PDB entry 8G4D | electron microscopy, 3.60 A resolution | chains B and C of the 5 polymer chains in the assembly

# Chain B (and C)
Molecule: Bacitracin export ATP-binding protein BceA
Source organism: Bacillus subtilis subsp. subtilis str. 168
Notes: chain C of this document is another copy of the same molecule, construct and numbering; everything in this record applies to it too
UniProtKB: O34697 (BCEA_BACSU); residues 2-253 here = UniProt positions 2-253
Amino-acid sequence (261 residues; each row starts with the number of its first residue; numbers below 1 keep their minus sign (Met-7 is residue -7)):
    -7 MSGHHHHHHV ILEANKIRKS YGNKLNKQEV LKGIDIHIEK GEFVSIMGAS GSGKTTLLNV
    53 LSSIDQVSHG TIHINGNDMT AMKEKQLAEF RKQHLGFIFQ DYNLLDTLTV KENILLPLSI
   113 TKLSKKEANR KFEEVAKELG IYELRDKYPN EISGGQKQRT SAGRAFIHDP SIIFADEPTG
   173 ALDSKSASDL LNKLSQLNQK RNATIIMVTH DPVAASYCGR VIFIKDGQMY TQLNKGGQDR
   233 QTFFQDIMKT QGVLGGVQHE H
Disordered / not traced: -7 to 0, 247-253
Sequence notes: expression tag (-7 to 1)
Small-molecule neighbours: ATP-gamma-S (AGS; phosphothiophosphoric acid-adenylate ester): Tyr13, Val22, Ala41, Ser42, Gly43, Ser44, Gly45, Lys46, Thr47, Thr48, Asp168
From the paper describing this entry:
  - binding site for ATP-gamma-S: Tyr13
  - mutagenesis - Y13A: decreased catalytic activity

# Interface between chain B and chain C
Residue-residue contacts (19):
  Asn18(B) - Asn142(C)
  Ser42(B) - Glu169(C)  hydrogen bond
  Ser42(B) - Thr171(C)
  Ser42(B) - Gly172(C)
  Gly43(B) - Leu174(C)
  Asn142(B) - Asn18(C)  hydrogen bond (backbone-side chain)
  Glu143(B) - Leu17(C)
  Gly172(B) - Ser42(C)
  Gly172(B) - Gly43(C)
  Leu174(B) - Ser42(C)
  Leu174(B) - Gly43(C)
  Ser176(B) - Asp218(C)
  His202(B) - Ser42(C)
  His202(B) - His202(C)
  Asp218(B) - Ser176(C)  hydrogen bond
  Phe236(B) - Gly244(C)
  Met240(B) - Met240(C)  hydrophobic
  Met240(B) - Lys241(C)
  Gly244(B) - Phe236(C)
Interface residues without a listed pair, chain B (17 interface residues in all): Leu17, Glu169, Asp175, Asp203
Interface residues without a listed pair, chain C (21 interface residues in all): Ala41, Glu143, Ile144, Asp175, Lys217

# Overview
17 residues of chain B and 21 residues of chain C are in contact, with 3 hydrogen bonds. Polar contacts
include Ser42(B)-Glu169(C), Asn142(B)-Asn18(C) and Asp218(B)-Ser176(C). Chain B binds ATP-gamma-S. From the
paper: a binding site for ATP-gamma-S at Tyr13(B); Y13A of chain B reduces catalytic activity.
Chain B and chain C are both Bacitracin export ATP-binding protein BceA (Bacillus subtilis subsp. subtilis
str. 168); the structure, BceABS ATPgS tilted BceS, was determined by electron microscopy together with 8G3A,
8G3B, 8G3F, 8G3L and 8G4C from the same study.
